2WSB - chains A and B of the 4 polymer chains in the assembly; structure by X-ray diffraction, 1.25 A resolution.

[Chain A (and B)]
Molecule: Galactitol dehydrogenase
Organism: Rhodobacter sphaeroides
Notes: EC 1.1.1.16; chain B of this document is another copy of the same molecule, construct and numbering; everything in this record applies to it too
UniProtKB: C0KTJ6 (C0KTJ6_RHOSH); numbering as in UniProt (aligned over 1-254)
Amino-acid sequence (254 residues; row label = number of the first residue in the row):
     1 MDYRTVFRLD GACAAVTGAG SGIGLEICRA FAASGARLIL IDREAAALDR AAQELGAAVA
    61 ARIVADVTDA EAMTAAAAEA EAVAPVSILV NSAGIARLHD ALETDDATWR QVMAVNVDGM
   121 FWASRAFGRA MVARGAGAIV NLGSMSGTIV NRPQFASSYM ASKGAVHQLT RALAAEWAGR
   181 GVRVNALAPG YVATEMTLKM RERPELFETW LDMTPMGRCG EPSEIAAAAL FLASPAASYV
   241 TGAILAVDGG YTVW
Ion coordination: Mg2+: Trp254 (shared with Trp254(B) of chain B)
Ligand contacts:
  - NAD (nicotinamide-adenine-dinucleotide): Gly18, Gly20, Ser21, Gly22, Ile23, Gly24, Asp42, Arg43, Glu44, Ala65, Asp66, Val67, Thr68, Ser92, Ala93, Gly94, Ile95, Val115, Leu142, Gly143, Ser144, Tyr159, Lys163, Pro189, Gly190, Tyr191, Val192, Thr194, Glu195, Met196, Thr197
  - N-propanol (POL), molecule 1: Ala96, Leu98, Asn151, Gln154, Ala156, Tyr159, Met160, Tyr191, Met200
  - N-propanol (POL), molecule 2: Ser144, Met145, Ser146, Asn151, Tyr159, Pro189, Gly190, Tyr191
UniProt features mapped onto this chain:
  - active site: Tyr159 (Proton acceptor)
  - binding site (NAD(+)): Ser21 to Ile23, Asp42, Asp66, Val67, Tyr159, Lys163, Val192 to Thr194
  - binding site (Mg(2+)): Trp254
Reported in the primary citation:
  - catalytic residues: Asn116, Ser144, Tyr159, Lys163
  - binding site for NAD: Gly18 to Gly24, Arg43, Ser92, Lys163, Pro189 to Gly190
  - specificity-determining residues: Asp42, Ser144, Ser146, Asn151

[Interface between chain A and chain B]
Residue-residue contacts (18; chain A residue first):
  Ile149(A) - Val253(B)
  Ile149(A) - Trp254(B)
  Val150(A) - Val253(B)  hydrogen bond (backbone-backbone)
  Val150(A) - Trp254(B)
  Arg152(A) - Asp212(B)  salt bridge
  Arg152(A) - Met213(B)
  Arg152(A) - Trp254(B)
  Asp212(A) - Arg152(B)  salt bridge
  Met213(A) - Arg152(B)
  Met213(A) - Asp212(B)
  Met213(A) - Met213(B)  hydrophobic
  Tyr251(A) - Trp254(B)
  Val253(A) - Ile149(B)
  Val253(A) - Val150(B)  hydrogen bond (backbone-backbone)
  Trp254(A) - Ile149(B)
  Trp254(A) - Val150(B)
  Trp254(A) - Arg152(B)
  Trp254(A) - Tyr251(B)
Also at the interface, not in a pair above, chain A (10 interface residues in all): Asn151, Thr252
Also at the interface, not in a pair above, chain B (10 interface residues in all): Asn151, Thr252

[In short]
Chain A and chain B each contribute 10 residues to their interface, with 2 hydrogen bonds and 2 salt bridges.
Among the polar pairs are Arg152(A)-Asp212(B) and Val150(A)-Val253(B). Chain A binds NAD and N-propanol. From
the paper: catalytic residues Asn116(A), Ser144(A) and Tyr159(A) among others; a binding site for NAD at
Gly18(A), Arg43(A) and Ser92(A) among others.
Chain A and chain B are both Galactitol dehydrogenase (Rhodobacter sphaeroides); the structure, Crystal
structure of the short-chain dehydrogenase Galactitol- Dehydrogenase (GatDH) of Rhodobacter sphaeroides in
complex with NAD, was determined by X-ray diffraction, deposited together with 3LQF and 2WDZ.
